5W64 - chains P and S of the 20 polymer chains in the assembly; structure by electron microscopy, 4.20 A resolution (low resolution: residue-level contacts below are approximate; hydrogen-bond / salt-bridge calls are withheld).

== Chain P ==
Molecule: RNA polymerase I-specific transcription initiation factor RRN7
Source organism: Saccharomyces cerevisiae (strain ATCC 204508 / S288c)
UniProt: P40992 (RRN7_YEAST); residues 1-514 here = UniProt positions 1-514
Sequence (514 residues; numbered 1 to 514; the number before each row is that of its first residue):
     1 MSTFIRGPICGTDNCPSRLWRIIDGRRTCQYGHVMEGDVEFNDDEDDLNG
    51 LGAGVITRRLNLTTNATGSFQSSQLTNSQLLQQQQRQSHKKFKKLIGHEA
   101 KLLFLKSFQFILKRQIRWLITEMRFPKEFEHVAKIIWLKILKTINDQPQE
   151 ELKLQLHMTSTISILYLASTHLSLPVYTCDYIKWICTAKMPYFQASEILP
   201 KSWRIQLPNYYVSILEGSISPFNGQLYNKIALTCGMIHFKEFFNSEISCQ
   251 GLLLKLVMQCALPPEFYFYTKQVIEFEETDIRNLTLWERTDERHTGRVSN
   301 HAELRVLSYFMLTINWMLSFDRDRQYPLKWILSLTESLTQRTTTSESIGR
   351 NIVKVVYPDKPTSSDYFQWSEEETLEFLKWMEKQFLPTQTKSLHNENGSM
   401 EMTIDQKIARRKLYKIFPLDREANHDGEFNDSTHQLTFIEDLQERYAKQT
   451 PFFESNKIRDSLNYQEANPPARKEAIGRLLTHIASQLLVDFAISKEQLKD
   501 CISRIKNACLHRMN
Disordered / not traced: 1-93, 391-398, 423-430, 432, 454-468, 513-514
Covalently attached groups: covalent link Lys-94/Leu-207, Lys-101/Leu-152, Phe-108/Leu-156, Glu-151/Leu-154; covalent link Phe-110/Ile-198, Leu-488/Ile-493; covalent link Thr-143/Gln-147; covalent link Asn-145/Pro-148, Ile-198/Pro-200, Lys-415/Pro-418; covalent link Leu-156/Ser-160, His-157/Ser-160, Thr-343/Ser-347; covalent link Thr-178/Phe-491; covalent link Asn-223/Ala-492; covalent link Trp-287/Asn-300; covalent link Gln-340/Glu-373; covalent link Thr-344/Thr-437; covalent link Met-402/Lys-407
Curated features (UniProtKB/Swiss-Prot):
  - zinc finger: Thr-3 to Glu-36 (RRN7-type)
  - region: Gly-37 to Ala-66 (B-reader), Thr-67 to Lys-101 (B-linker)
  - binding site (Zn(2+)): Cys-10, Cys-15, Cys-29, His-33

== Chain S ==
Molecule: non-template strand DNA
Sequence (54 nucleotides; row label = number of the first residue in the row):
     1 CAAGTGTGAGGAAAAGTAGTTGGGTTTTTTTTTTTTTTTTTGCAGTTGAA
    51 GACA
Disordered / not traced: 29-40

== Interface between chain P and chain S ==
Contacting residue pairs (6; chain P residue first):
  Arg-204(P) with DA14(S); DA15(S)
  Ser-218(P) with DA13(S)
  Glu-292(P) with DT5(S)
  His-294(P) with DT7(S)
  Arg-504(P) with DA3(S)
Also at the interface, not in a pair above, chain P (9 interface residues in all): Tyr-210, Ser-213, Val-298, Asn-507
Also at the interface, not in a pair above, chain S (9 interface residues in all): DA2, DG4, DA12

== Summary ==
The chain P/chain S interface involves 9 residues from each chain. Curated annotation (UniProt) lists 4
Zn2+-binding residues on chain P.
Here chain P is RNA polymerase I-specific transcription initiation factor RRN7 (Saccharomyces cerevisiae
(strain ATCC 204508 / S288c)) and chain S is non-template strand DNA. Entry 5W64 (RNA Polymerase I Initial
Transcribing Complex State 1) was determined by electron microscopy together with 5W65, 5W5Y and 5W66 from the
same study.
